6AVF - chains A and P of the 5 polymer chains in the assembly; structure by X-ray diffraction, 2.03 A resolution.

# Chain A
Name: T-cell receptor alpha variable 4, TCR alpha chain
Source organism: Homo sapiens
Reference sequence: A0A0B4J268 (A0A0B4J268_HUMAN); residues 3-94 here correspond to UniProt positions 18-109 (UniProt number = residue number + 15)
Chain sequence (207 residues; each row starts with the number of its first residue):
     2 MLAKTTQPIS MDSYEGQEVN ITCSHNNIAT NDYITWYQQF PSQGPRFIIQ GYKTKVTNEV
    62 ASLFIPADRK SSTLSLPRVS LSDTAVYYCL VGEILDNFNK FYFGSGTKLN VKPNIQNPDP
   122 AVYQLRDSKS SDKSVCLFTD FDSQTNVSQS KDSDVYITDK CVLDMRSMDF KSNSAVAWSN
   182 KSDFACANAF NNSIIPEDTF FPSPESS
Not modelled in the structure: 2, 205-208
Construct notes: initiating methionine (2)
Cystine bridges: Cys24-Cys90, Cys137-Cys187

# Chain P
Name: Ala-pro-arg-gly-pro-his-gly-gly-ala-ala-ser-gly-leu
Chain sequence (13 residues; each row starts with the number of its first residue):
     1 APRGPHGGAA SGL

# How chain A and chain P interact
Contacting residue pairs (7):
  Asn32(A) - Ala1(P)
  Tyr34(A) - His6(P)
  Gln51(A) - His6(P)
  Glu94(A) - Gly4(P)
  Glu94(A) - Pro5(P)
  Ile95(A) - Pro5(P)
  Leu96(A) - Pro5(P)
Also at the interface, not in a pair above, chain P (7 interface residues in all): Pro2, Ala9, Ala10
The authors on this interface:
  - interface residues, chain P: Pro5(P)

# Summary
The interface between chain A and chain P involves 6 residues on one side and 7 on the other. From the paper:
the interface residue Pro5(P).
Here chain A is T-cell receptor alpha variable 4, TCR alpha chain (Homo sapiens) and chain P is
Ala-pro-arg-gly-pro-his-gly-gly-ala-ala-ser-gly-leu. Entry 6AVF (Crystal structure of the KFJ5
TCR-NY-ESO-1-HLA-B*07:02 complex) was determined by X-ray diffraction (same publication as 6AT5, 6AT6 and
6AVG).
